6U0U - chains J and M of the 13 polymer chains in the assembly; structure by electron microscopy, 4.16 A resolution (low resolution: residue-level contacts below are approximate; hydrogen-bond / salt-bridge calls are withheld).

== Chain J (and M) ==
Name: Tubulin beta chain
Source organism: Tetrahymena thermophila
Notes: chain M of this document is another copy of the same molecule, construct and numbering; everything in this record applies to it too
UniProt: P41352 (TBB_TETTH); numbering as in UniProt (aligned over 1-443)
Chain sequence (443 residues; row label = number of the first residue in the row):
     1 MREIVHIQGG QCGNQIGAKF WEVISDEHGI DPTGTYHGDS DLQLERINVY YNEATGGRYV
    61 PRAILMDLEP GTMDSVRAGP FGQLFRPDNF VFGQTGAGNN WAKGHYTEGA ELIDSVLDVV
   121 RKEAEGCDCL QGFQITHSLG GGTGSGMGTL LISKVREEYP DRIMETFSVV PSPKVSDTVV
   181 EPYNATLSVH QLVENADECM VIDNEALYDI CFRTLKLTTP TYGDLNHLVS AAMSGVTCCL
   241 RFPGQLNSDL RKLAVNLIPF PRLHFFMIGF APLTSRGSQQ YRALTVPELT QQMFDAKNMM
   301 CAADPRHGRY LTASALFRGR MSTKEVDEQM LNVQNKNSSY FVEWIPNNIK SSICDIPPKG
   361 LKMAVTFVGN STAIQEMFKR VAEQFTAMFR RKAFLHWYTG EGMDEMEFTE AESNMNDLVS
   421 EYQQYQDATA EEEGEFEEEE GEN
Not modelled in the structure: 38-47, 431-443
Residues lining bound ligands:
  - GDP (guanosine-5'-diphosphate): G10, Q11, C12, G13, Q15, N99, S138, G141, G142, T143, G144, D177, T178, E181, N204, L207, Y222, L225, N226
  - GTP (guanosine-5'-triphosphate): Q245, L246, N247, K252
UniProt features mapped onto this chain:
  - binding site (GTP): Q11, E69, S138, G142, T143, G144, N204, N226
  - binding site (Mg(2+)): E69

== How chain J and chain M interact ==
Residue-residue contacts - 14 pairs, chain J then chain M:
  Y281(J) with A54(M); R58(M); V60(M); R77(M); Q83(M); L84(M); F85(M); R86(M); P87(M)
  R282(J) with T55(M)
  A283(J) with T55(M)
  L284(J) with T55(M)
  Q291(J) with K122(M)
  Q292(J) with K122(M)
Interface residues without a listed pair, chain J (9 interface residues in all): G277, S278, K336
Interface residues without a listed pair, chain M (13 interface residues in all): E53, E125

== Overview ==
The interface between chain J and chain M involves 9 residues on one side and 13 on the other. Ligands of
chain J: GTP and GDP. From UniProt: 8 GTP-binding residues and Mg2+-binding residue E69(J) on chain J.
Both chains are Tubulin beta chain (Tetrahymena thermophila). Entry 6U0U (Protofilament Ribbon Flagellar
Proteins Rib43a-L) was determined by electron microscopy (same publication as 6U0H and 6U0T).
